4M4W - chains C and F of the 15 polymer chains in the assembly; structure by X-ray diffraction, 6.10 A resolution (low resolution: residue-level contacts below are approximate; hydrogen-bond / salt-bridge calls are withheld).

# Chain C (and F)
Molecule: Replicative helicase
Organism: Geobacillus stearothermophilus
Notes: chain F of this document is another copy of the same molecule, construct and numbering; everything in this record applies to it too
UniProtKB: Q9X4C9 (Q9X4C9_GEOSE); residue numbers follow UniProt; this construct covers 1-454
Chain sequence (454 residues; numbered 1 to 454; the number before each row is that of its first residue):
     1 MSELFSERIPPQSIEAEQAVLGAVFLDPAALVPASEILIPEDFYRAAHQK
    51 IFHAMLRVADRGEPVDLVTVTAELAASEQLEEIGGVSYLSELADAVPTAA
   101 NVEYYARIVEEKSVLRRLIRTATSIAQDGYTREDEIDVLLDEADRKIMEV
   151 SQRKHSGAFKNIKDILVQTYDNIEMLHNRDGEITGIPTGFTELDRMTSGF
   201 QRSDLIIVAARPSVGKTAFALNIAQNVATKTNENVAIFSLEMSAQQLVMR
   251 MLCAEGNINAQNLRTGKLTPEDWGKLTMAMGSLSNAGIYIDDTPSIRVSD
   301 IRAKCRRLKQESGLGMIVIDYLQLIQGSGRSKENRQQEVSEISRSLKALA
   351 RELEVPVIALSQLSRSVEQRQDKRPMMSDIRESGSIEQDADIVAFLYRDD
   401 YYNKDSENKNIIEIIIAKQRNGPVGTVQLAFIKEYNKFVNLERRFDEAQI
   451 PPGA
Unresolved in the structure: 1-14, 150-182, 327-337, 364-373, 398-412, 442-454
Swiss-Prot annotation at these positions:
  - region: Lys-163 to Leu-176 (Linker helix)
  - active site: Glu-241 (Nucleophile)
  - binding site (ATP): Ser-213, Gly-215, Lys-216, Thr-217, Ala-218, Arg-250, Gln-362, Lys-418, Gln-419, Arg-420
  - binding site (ssDNA): Arg-381, Glu-382, Gly-384
  - site: Gln-362 (Gamma-phosphate sensor)

# Chain C / chain F interface
Residue-residue contacts - 16 pairs, chain C then chain F:
  Leu-118(C) with Leu-140(F)
  Tyr-130(C) with Ile-119(F)
  Ile-136(C) with Glu-111(F)
  Asp-144(C) with Leu-118(F)
  Pro-375(C) with Gln-246(F)
  Met-377(C) with Ser-243(F)
  Ser-378(C) with Leu-240(F); Glu-241(F); Met-242(F); Ser-243(F)
  Asp-379(C) with Glu-241(F)
  Glu-382(C) with Glu-241(F)
  Glu-387(C) with Ser-243(F); Asp-292(F)
  Thr-426(C) with Arg-264(F); Thr-265(F)
Interface residues without a listed pair, chain C (16 interface residues in all): Gly-129, Leu-140, Met-376, Arg-381, Ala-417
Interface residues without a listed pair, chain F (15 interface residues in all): Leu-115, Pro-294, Leu-324

# Overview
The interface between chain C and chain F involves 16 residues on one side and 15 on the other. UniProt lists
active-site residue Glu-241(C), 10 ATP-binding residues and 3 ssDNA-binding residues on chain C.
Both chains are Replicative helicase (Geobacillus stearothermophilus). Entry 4M4W (Mechanistic implications
for the bacterial primosome assembly of the structure of a helicase-helicase loader complex) was determined by
X-ray diffraction.
